4V23 - chain A; structure by X-ray diffraction, 1.70 A resolution.

[Chain A]
Molecule: Matrix protein
Source organism: Respiratory syncytial virus
UniProt: P03419 (MATRX_HRSVA); residue numbers follow UniProt; this construct covers 1-256
Sequence (256 residues; row label = number of the first residue in the row):
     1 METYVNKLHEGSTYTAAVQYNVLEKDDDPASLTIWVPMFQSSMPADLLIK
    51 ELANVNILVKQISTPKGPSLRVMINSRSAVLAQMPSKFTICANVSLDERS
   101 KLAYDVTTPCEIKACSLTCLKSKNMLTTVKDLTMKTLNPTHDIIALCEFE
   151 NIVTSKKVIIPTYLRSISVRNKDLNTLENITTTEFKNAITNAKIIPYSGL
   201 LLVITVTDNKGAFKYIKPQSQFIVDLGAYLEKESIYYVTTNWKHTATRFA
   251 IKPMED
Disordered / not traced: 256
Metal / ion sites: K+: N93, V94, L96, L230, E231, E233
From the paper describing this entry:
  - K+ coordination: V94, L96, L230, E231, E233
  - conformationally variable residues (order/disorder transition, side-chain flip): D26, R170 to E178
  - self-association interface (contacts with another copy of this molecule); pairs are residue here / residue on that copy: K60-E255, S63-P161, N93-A228, L96-K232, D97-K232, D105-K252, S63, S63, T64, A92, N93, R99, V129, D225, Y229, E231
  - mutagenesis - K50A, E231A: unchanged binding to Matrix protein (chain A)
  - mutagenesis - S63A, S63E, N93A, N93E, Y229A: decreased binding to Matrix protein (chain A)
  - mutagenesis - K50A: unchanged localization
  - mutagenesis - E231A: increased localization
  - mutagenesis - N93E: abolished localization
  - mutagenesis - S63E, N93E: abolished expression
  - mutagenesis - S63E, N93E: decreased stability

[Summary]
N93, V94, L96, L230, E231 and E233 form the K+ site. From the paper: S63A, S63E and N93A, among others, reduce
binding to Matrix protein (chain A); K+ coordination by V94, L96 and L230 among others; 7 substitutions were
tested in all.
Chain A is Matrix protein (Respiratory syncytial virus); the structure, RSV Matrix protein, was determined by
X-ray diffraction.
